Entry 8YJZ (electron microscopy, 5.15 A resolution (low resolution: residue-level contacts below are approximate; hydrogen-bond / salt-bridge calls are withheld)); this record covers chains D and C of the 10 polymer chains in the assembly.

== Chain D ==
Molecule: Flap endonuclease 1
Source organism: Homo sapiens
Notes: EC 3.1.-.-
UniProt: P39748 (FEN1_HUMAN); numbering as in UniProt (aligned over 1-380)
Sequence (380 residues; numbered 1 to 380; the number before each row is that of its first residue):
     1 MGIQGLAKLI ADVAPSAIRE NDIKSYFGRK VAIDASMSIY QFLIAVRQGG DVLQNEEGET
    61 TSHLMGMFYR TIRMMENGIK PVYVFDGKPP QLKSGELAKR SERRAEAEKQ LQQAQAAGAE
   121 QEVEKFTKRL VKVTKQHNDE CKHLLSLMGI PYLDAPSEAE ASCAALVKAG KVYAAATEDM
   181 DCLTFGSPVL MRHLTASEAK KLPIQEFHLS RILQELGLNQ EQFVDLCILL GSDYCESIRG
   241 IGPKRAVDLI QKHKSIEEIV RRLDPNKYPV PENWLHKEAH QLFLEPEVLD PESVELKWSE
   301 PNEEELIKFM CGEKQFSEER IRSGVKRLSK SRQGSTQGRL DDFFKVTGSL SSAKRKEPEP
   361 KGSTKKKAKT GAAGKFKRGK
Disordered / not traced: 355-380
Curated features (UniProtKB/Swiss-Prot):
  - region: Thr-336 to Phe-344 (Interaction with PCNA)
  - binding site (Mg(2+)): Asp-34, Asp-86, Glu-158, Glu-160, Asp-179, Asp-181, Asp-233
  - binding site (DNA): Arg-47, Arg-70, Glu-158, Gly-231, Asp-233
  - modified residue: Arg-19 (Symmetric dimethylarginine), Lys-80 (N6-acetyllysine), Arg-100 (Symmetric dimethylarginine), Arg-104 (Symmetric dimethylarginine), Ser-187 (Phosphoserine), Arg-192 (Symmetric dimethylarginine), Ser-197 (Phosphoserine), Ser-255 (Phosphoserine), Ser-293 (Phosphoserine), Ser-335 (Phosphoserine), Thr-336 (Phosphothreonine), Lys-354 (N6-acetyllysine), Thr-364 (Phosphothreonine), Lys-375 (N6-acetyllysine), Lys-377 (N6-acetyllysine), Lys-380 (N6-acetyllysine)
  - mutagenesis: Arg-29 (R29A: No significant effect on exonuclease activity or flap endonuclease activity), Asp-34 (D34A: Loss of flap endonuclease activity but substrate binding activity is retained), Arg-47 (R47A: Significantly reduced exonuclease activity and reduced substrate binding. The positions of the cleavage sites are also shifted), Arg-70 (R70A: Loss of exonuclease activity and reduced endonuclease activity. Reduced substrate binding), Arg-73 (R73A: No significant effect on exonuclease activity or flap endonuclease activity), Lys-80 (K80A: No significant effect on exonuclease activity or flap endonuclease activity), Asp-86 (D86A: Loss of flap endonuclease activity but substrate binding activity is retained), Arg-103 (R103A: No effect on flap endonuclease activity or substrate binding), Glu-158 (E158A: Loss of flap endonuclease activity and substrate binding), Asp-179 (D179A: No effect on flap endonuclease activity or substrate binding), Asp-181 (D181A: Loss of flap endonuclease activity but substrate binding activity is retained), Ser-187 (S187A: Fails to translocate from nucleoli to the nuclear plasma; S187D: Diminishes nucleolar localization), 3 further mutagenesis entries in UniProt
Reported in the primary citation:
  - conformationally variable residues (domain motion): Ala-116

== Chain C ==
Molecule: Proliferating cell nuclear antigen
Source organism: Homo sapiens
UniProt: P12004 (PCNA_HUMAN); residues 1-261 here = UniProt positions 1-261
Sequence (261 residues; row label = number of the first residue in the row):
     1 MFEARLVQGS ILKKVLEALK DLINEACWDI SSSGVNLQSM DSSHVSLVQL TLRSEGFDTY
    61 RCDRNLAMGV NLTSMSKILK CAGNEDIITL RAEDNADTLA LVFEAPNQEK VSDYEMKLMD
   121 LDVEQLGIPE QEYSCVVKMP SGEFARICRD LSHIGDAVVI SCAKDGVKFS ASGELGNGNI
   181 KLSQTSNVDK EEEAVTIEMN EPVQLTFALR YLNFFTKATP LSSTVTLSMS ADVPLVVEYK
   241 IADMGHLKYY LAPKIEDEEG S
Disordered / not traced: 258-261
Curated features (UniProtKB/Swiss-Prot):
  - DNA-binding region: Arg-61 to Lys-80
  - modified residue: Lys-14 (N6-acetyllysine), Lys-77 (N6-acetyllysine), Lys-80 (N6-acetyllysine), Tyr-211 (Phosphotyrosine), Lys-248 (N6-acetyllysine)
  - cross-link (Glycyl lysine isopeptide (Lys-Gly)): Lys-164 (interchain with G-Cter in SUMO2), Lys-254 (interchain with G-Cter in SUMO2)
  - natural variant: Ser-228 (S228I: In ATLD2)
  - mutagenesis: Lys-13 (K13R: Inhibits acetylation, recruitment to DNA damage sites, inducible ubiquitination and protein degradation, DNA replication and repair synthesis efficiencies, but homotrimer formation, nuclear ...), Lys-14 (K14R: Inhibits acetylation, recruitment to DNA damage sites, inducible ubiquitination and protein degradation, DNA replication and repair synthesis efficiencies, but homotrimer formation, nuclear ...), Lys-20 (K20R: Inhibits acetylation, recruitment to DNA damage sites, inducible ubiquitination and protein degradation, DNA replication and repair synthesis efficiencies, but homotrimer formation, nuclear ...), Met-40 (M40A: Complete loss of interaction with UHRF2), Ser-43 to Val-45 (No effect on POLD3-binding. Impairs binding to ALKBH2), Lys-77 (K77A: Inhibits recruitment to DNA damage sites, but nuclear localization is similar as the wild-type; in association with A-80 ...), Lys-80 (K80A: Inhibits recruitment to DNA damage sites, but nuclear localization is similar as the wild-type; in association with A-77 ...), Gln-125 to Ile-128 (Strong decrease in POLD3-binding. Impairs binding to ALKBH2), Ile-128 (I128A: Complete loss of interaction with UHRF2), Lys-164 (K164R: Abolishes ubiquitination. No effect on interaction with SHPRH), Val-188 to Lys-190 (No effect on POLD3-binding. No effect on ALKBH2-binding), Tyr-211 (Y211F: Alters chromatin-associated PCNA stability and its function in DNA replication and repair), 3 further mutagenesis entries in UniProt

== Chain D / chain C interface ==
Contacting residue pairs (54):
  Arg-19(D) / Glu-124(C)
  Arg-211(D) / Asp-122(C)
  Arg-211(D) / Glu-124(C)
  Arg-332(D) / Asp-257(C)
  Thr-336(D) / Lys-254(C)
  Thr-336(D) / Ile-255(C)
  Gln-337(D) / Val-45(C)
  Gln-337(D) / Lys-254(C)
  Gly-338(D) / Ala-252(C)
  Gly-338(D) / Pro-253(C)
  Gly-338(D) / Lys-254(C)
  Gly-338(D) / Ile-255(C)
  Arg-339(D) / Ser-43(C)
  Arg-339(D) / His-44(C)
  Arg-339(D) / Ala-252(C)
  Leu-340(D) / His-44(C)
  Leu-340(D) / Val-45(C)
  Leu-340(D) / Ser-46(C)
  Leu-340(D) / Leu-47(C)
  Leu-340(D) / Tyr-250(C)
  Leu-340(D) / Leu-251(C)
  Leu-340(D) / Ala-252(C)
  Asp-341(D) / His-44(C)
  Asp-341(D) / Leu-126(C)
  Phe-343(D) / Asp-232(C)
  Phe-343(D) / Pro-234(C)
  Phe-344(D) / Leu-126(C)
  Phe-344(D) / Gly-127(C)
  Phe-344(D) / Ile-128(C)
  Phe-344(D) / Pro-129(C)
  Phe-344(D) / Pro-234(C)
  Lys-345(D) / Gln-125(C)
  Lys-345(D) / Leu-126(C)
  Lys-345(D) / Gly-127(C)
  Thr-347(D) / Glu-124(C)
  Thr-347(D) / Gln-125(C)
  Gly-348(D) / Val-123(C)
  Ser-349(D) / Asp-122(C)
  Ser-349(D) / Val-123(C)
  Ser-349(D) / Gln-125(C)
  Leu-350(D) / Ala-67(C)
  Leu-350(D) / Leu-121(C)
  Leu-350(D) / Asp-122(C)
  Ser-351(D) / Ala-67(C)
  Ser-351(D) / Gly-69(C)
  Ser-351(D) / Asp-120(C)
  Ser-351(D) / Leu-121(C)
  Ser-352(D) / Ala-67(C)
  Ser-352(D) / Asp-120(C)
  Ala-353(D) / Asp-120(C)
  Lys-354(D) / Asp-94(C)
  Lys-354(D) / Asn-95(C)
  Lys-354(D) / Asp-97(C)
  Lys-354(D) / Asp-120(C)
Also at the interface, not in a pair above, chain D (23 interface residues in all): Ser-25, Arg-29, Val-346
Also at the interface, not in a pair above, chain C (33 interface residues in all): Cys-27, Asp-29, Met-40, Met-68

== Summary ==
Chain D and chain C form an interface of 23 and 33 residues respectively. UniProt lists 7 Mg2+-binding
residues, 5 DNA-binding residues and 15 mutagenesis sites on chain D. The paper reports conformational
variability at Ala-116(D).
Chain D is Flap endonuclease 1 and chain C is Proliferating cell nuclear antigen, both from Homo sapiens; the
structure, Structure of the human endogenous PCNA-FEN1-RNase H2 complex - State D, was determined by electron
microscopy together with 8YJH, 8YJL, 8YJQ, 8YJR, 8YJS, 8YJU, 8YJV and 8YJW from the same study.
